PDB entry 7XN7 | electron microscopy, 3.10 A resolution | chains B and C of the 25 polymer chains in the assembly

[Chain B]
Protein: DNA-directed RNA polymerase subunit beta
Organism: Komagataella phaffii
Notes: EC 2.7.7.6
Reference sequence: C4QZQ7 (C4QZQ7_KOMPG); residue numbers follow UniProt; this construct covers 1-1227
Amino-acid sequence (1227 residues; numbered 1 to 1227; the number before each row is that of its first residue):
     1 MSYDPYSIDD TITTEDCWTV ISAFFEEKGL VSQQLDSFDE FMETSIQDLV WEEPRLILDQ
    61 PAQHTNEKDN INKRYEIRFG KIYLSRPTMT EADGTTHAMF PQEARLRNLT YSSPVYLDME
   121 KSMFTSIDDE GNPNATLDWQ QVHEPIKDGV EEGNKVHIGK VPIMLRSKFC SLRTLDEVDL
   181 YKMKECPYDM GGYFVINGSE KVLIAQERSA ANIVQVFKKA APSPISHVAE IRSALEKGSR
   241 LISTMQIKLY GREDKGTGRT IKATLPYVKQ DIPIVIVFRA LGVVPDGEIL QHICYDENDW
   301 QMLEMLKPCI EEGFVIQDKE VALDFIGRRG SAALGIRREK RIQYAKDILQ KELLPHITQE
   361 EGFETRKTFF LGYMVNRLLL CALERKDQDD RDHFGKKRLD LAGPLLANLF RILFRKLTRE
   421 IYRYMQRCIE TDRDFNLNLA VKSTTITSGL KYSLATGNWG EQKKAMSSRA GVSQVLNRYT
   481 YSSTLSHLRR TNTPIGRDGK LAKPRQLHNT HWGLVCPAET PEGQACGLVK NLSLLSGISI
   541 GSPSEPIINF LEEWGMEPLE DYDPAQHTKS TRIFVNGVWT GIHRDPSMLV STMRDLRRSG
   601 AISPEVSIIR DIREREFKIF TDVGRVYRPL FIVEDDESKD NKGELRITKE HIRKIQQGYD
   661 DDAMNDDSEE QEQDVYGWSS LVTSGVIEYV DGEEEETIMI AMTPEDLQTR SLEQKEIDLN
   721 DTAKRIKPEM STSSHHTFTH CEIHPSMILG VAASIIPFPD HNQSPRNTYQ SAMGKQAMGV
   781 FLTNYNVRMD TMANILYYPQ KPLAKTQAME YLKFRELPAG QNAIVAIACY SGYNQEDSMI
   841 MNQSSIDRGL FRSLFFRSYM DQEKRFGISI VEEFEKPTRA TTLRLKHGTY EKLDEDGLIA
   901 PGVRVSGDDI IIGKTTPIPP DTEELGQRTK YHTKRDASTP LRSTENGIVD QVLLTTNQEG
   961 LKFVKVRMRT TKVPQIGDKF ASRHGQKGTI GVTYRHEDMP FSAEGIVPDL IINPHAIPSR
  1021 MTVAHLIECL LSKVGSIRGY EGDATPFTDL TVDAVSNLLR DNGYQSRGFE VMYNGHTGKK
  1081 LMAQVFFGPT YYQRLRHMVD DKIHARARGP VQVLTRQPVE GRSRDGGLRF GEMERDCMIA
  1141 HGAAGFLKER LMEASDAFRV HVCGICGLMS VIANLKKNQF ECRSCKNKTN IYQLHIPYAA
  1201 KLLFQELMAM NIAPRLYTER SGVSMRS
Disordered / not traced: 1-8, 65-68, 129-152, 663-674, 710-719, 1223-1227
Ion coordination: Zn2+: Cys1163, Cys1166, Cys1182, Cys1185

[Chain C]
Protein: RNA polymerase II third largest subunit B44, part of central core
Organism: Komagataella phaffii
Reference sequence: C4R7L2 (C4R7L2_KOMPG); numbering as in UniProt (aligned over 1-304)
Amino-acid sequence (304 residues; each row starts with the number of its first residue):
     1 MSKEPKVNII NAQDDEVELM LSDVNLSLAN SLRRTMLAEV PTLAIDLVEI KMNTSVLADE
    61 FISHRLGLIP LVSEDVEEMK YSRDCTCEDY CDECSVVLEL SARHEGEEGT TDVYSSSLIK
   121 VSGPGNLNVG EPVRRDDYDQ GILLCKLRNH QELNIRCIAK KGIAKEHAKW SPCSAIAFEY
   181 DPHNKLKHTD FWFEVDAKKE WPDSKYATWE EPPKPGEVFD YKAKPNRFYM TVETTGSLKA
   241 NQVFSRGIKT LQEKLANVLF ELENSRPANT TAYGGATAYG GQTVYGRETS YGGNTNYGDY
   301 NAPY
Disordered / not traced: 1-3, 267-304
Ion coordination: Zn2+: Cys85, Cys87, Cys91, Cys94

[Interface between chain B and chain C]
Pairs across the interface (72):
  Asn786(B) with Val56(C)
  Tyr797(B) with Glu60(C); Phe61(C), hydrophobic
  Tyr798(B) with Phe61(C), hydrophobic; Arg65(C), hydrogen bond
  Ser844(B) with Ala168(C)
  Asp847(B) with His64(C), hydrogen bond (backbone-side chain); His167(C); Ala168(C), hydrogen bond (side chain-backbone)
  Arg848(B) with His64(C); Leu68(C)
  Gly849(B) with His64(C)
  Arg852(B) with His64(C)
  Leu854(B) with Glu60(C)
  Arg969(B) with Asp59(C), salt bridge; Glu60(C), salt bridge
  Thr970(B) with Glu60(C)
  Thr971(B) with Glu60(C), hydrogen bond
  Arg995(B) with Lys165(C)
  His996(B) with Leu37(C); Ser174(C)
  Glu997(B) with Arg33(C); Arg34(C), hydrogen bond (backbone-side chain); Ala38(C)
  Asp998(B) with Arg34(C), salt bridge
  Phe1001(B) with Arg33(C); Phe178(C), hydrophobic
  Ala1003(B) with Ala177(C); Phe178(C), hydrogen bond (backbone-backbone); Glu179(C)
  Glu1004(B) with Ala177(C)
  Gly1005(B) with Ala175(C); Ile176(C); Ala177(C)
  Gly1063(B) with Pro202(C)
  Tyr1064(B) with Pro202(C)
  Gln1065(B) with Glu200(C); Trp201(C); Pro202(C)
  Arg1067(B) with Trp192(C); Glu194(C), salt bridge
  Phe1069(B) with Trp192(C), hydrophobic; Trp201(C), hydrophobic
  Val1071(B) with Phe191(C), hydrophobic; Trp201(C), hydrophobic
  Tyr1073(B) with Phe178(C); Glu179(C); Tyr180(C), hydrophobic
  Gly1075(B) with Asn30(C); Arg33(C), hydrogen bond (backbone-side chain); Arg34(C), hydrogen bond (backbone-side chain)
  His1076(B) with Asn30(C), hydrogen bond (backbone-side chain)
  Thr1077(B) with Leu26(C); Asn30(C)
  Gly1078(B) with Leu26(C); Asn30(C); Tyr180(C)
  Lys1079(B) with Leu26(C); Tyr180(C); His188(C)
  Lys1080(B) with Tyr180(C), hydrogen bond (backbone-side chain); Asp181(C), hydrogen bond (side chain-backbone); His188(C)
  Leu1081(B) with Thr189(C), hydrogen bond (backbone-side chain)
  Met1082(B) with His188(C); Thr189(C); Asp190(C), hydrogen bond (backbone-backbone)
  Gln1084(B) with Thr189(C), hydrogen bond; Asp190(C), hydrogen bond (side chain-backbone); Phe191(C); Trp192(C); Trp201(C)
Other interface residues (no listed pair), chain B (40 interface residues in all): Tyr785, Ser1002, Arg1060, Glu1070
Other interface residues (no listed pair), chain C (37 interface residues in all): Ala58, Asn184, Lys187, Lys199

[Overview]
40 residues of chain B face 37 of chain C across their interface; the contacts include 15 hydrogen bonds and 4
salt bridges. Polar contacts include Arg969(B)-Asp59(C), Arg969(B)-Glu60(C) and Asp998(B)-Arg34(C).
Cys1163(B), Cys1166(B), Cys1182(B) and Cys1185(B) form the Zn2+ site.
Chain B is DNA-directed RNA polymerase subunit beta and chain C is RNA polymerase II third largest subunit
B44, part of central core, both from Komagataella phaffii; the structure, RNA polymerase II elongation complex
containing Spt4/5, Elf1, Spt6, Spn1 and Paf1C, was determined by electron microscopy together with 7XSE, 7XSX,
7XSZ, 7XT7, 7XTD and 7XTI from the same study.
